3JVT - chains A and B of the 3 polymer chains in the assembly; structure by X-ray diffraction, 2.10 A resolution.

== Chain A ==
Name: Myosin heavy chain, striated adductor muscle
From: Argopecten irradians
UniProtKB: P24733 (MYS_AEQIR); residue numbers follow UniProt; this construct covers 775-837
Sequence (65 residues; each row starts with the number of its first residue):
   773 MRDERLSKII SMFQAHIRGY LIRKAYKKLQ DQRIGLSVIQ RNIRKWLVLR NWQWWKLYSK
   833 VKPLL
Disordered / not traced: 773-774

== Chain B ==
Name: Myosin regulatory light chain, striated adductor muscle
From: Argopecten irradians
UniProtKB: P13543 (MLR_AEQIR); residues 1-156 here correspond to UniProt positions 2-157 (UniProt number = residue number + 1)
Sequence (156 residues; numbered 1 to 156; the number before each row is that of its first residue):
     1 ADKAASGVLT KLPQKQIQEM KEAFSMIDVD RDGFVSKEDI KAISEQLGRA PDDKELTAML
    61 KEAPGPLNFT MFLSIFSDKL SGTDSEETIR NAFAMFDEQE TKKLNIEYIK DLLENMGDNF
   121 NKDEMRMTFK EAPVEGGKFD YVKFTAMIKG SGEEEA
Ion coordination: Mg2+: Asp28, Asp30, Asp32, Phe34, Asp39
Swiss-Prot annotation at these positions:
  - binding site (Ca(2+)): Asp28, Asp30, Asp32, Asp39
Reported in the primary citation:
  - contacts within the chain: Thr83-Lys149 (hydrogen bond)

== Chain A / chain B interface ==
Residue-residue contacts (77; chain A residue first):
  Lys800(A) - Glu98(B)  salt bridge
  Asp803(A) - Met95(B)
  Gln804(A) - Met95(B)  hydrogen bond (side chain-backbone)
  Gln804(A) - Phe96(B)
  Gly807(A) - Ala92(B)
  Gly807(A) - Met95(B)
  Leu808(A) - Phe96(B)
  Leu808(A) - Leu112(B)
  Leu808(A) - Met116(B)  hydrophobic
  Leu808(A) - Gly117(B)
  Val810(A) - Asp84(B)
  Val810(A) - Ile89(B)  hydrophobic
  Val810(A) - Ala92(B)  hydrophobic
  Ile811(A) - Ala92(B)
  Ile811(A) - Phe93(B)  hydrophobic
  Ile811(A) - Phe96(B)  hydrophobic
  Ile811(A) - Leu113(B)  hydrophobic
  Gln812(A) - Leu112(B)
  Gln812(A) - Leu113(B)  hydrogen bond (side chain-backbone)
  Gln812(A) - Met116(B)  hydrogen bond (side chain-backbone)
  Gln812(A) - Gly117(B)
  Gln812(A) - Asp118(B)  hydrogen bond (side chain-backbone)
  Gln812(A) - Phe120(B)
  Arg813(A) - Asp84(B)  salt bridge
  Asn814(A) - Thr83(B)
  Asn814(A) - Asp84(B)  hydrogen bond
  Asn814(A) - Ile89(B)
  Ile815(A) - Phe120(B)  hydrophobic
  Ile815(A) - Thr128(B)
  Ile815(A) - Phe144(B)  hydrophobic
  Arg816(A) - Asp118(B)  hydrogen bond (side chain-backbone)
  Arg816(A) - Asn119(B)  hydrogen bond (side chain-backbone)
  Arg816(A) - Phe120(B)
  Arg816(A) - Glu124(B)  salt bridge
  Lys817(A) - Thr83(B)
  Trp818(A) - Glu131(B)
  Trp818(A) - Ile148(B)
  Trp818(A) - Glu154(B)  hydrogen bond
  Leu819(A) - Glu124(B)
  Leu819(A) - Met127(B)  hydrophobic
  Leu819(A) - Thr128(B)
  Val820(A) - Lys79(B)
  Leu821(A) - Leu80(B)  hydrophobic
  Arg822(A) - Glu131(B)  salt bridge
  Arg822(A) - Glu154(B)  salt bridge
  Asn823(A) - Met127(B)
  Trp824(A) - Glu62(B)  hydrogen bond
  Trp824(A) - Ile75(B)
  Trp824(A) - Phe76(B)  hydrophobic
  Trp824(A) - Lys79(B)
  Gln825(A) - Pro51(B)
  Gln825(A) - Glu55(B)
  Gln825(A) - Met59(B)
  Trp826(A) - Ile40(B)  hydrophobic
  Trp826(A) - Met59(B)  hydrogen bond (side chain-backbone)
  Trp826(A) - Glu62(B)  hydrogen bond
  Trp826(A) - Leu67(B)  hydrophobic
  Trp826(A) - Phe72(B)  hydrophobic
  Trp826(A) - Ile75(B)
  Trp826(A) - Phe76(B)
  Trp827(A) - Phe76(B)  hydrophobic
  Leu829(A) - Ile27(B)  hydrophobic
  Leu829(A) - Ile43(B)  hydrophobic
  Leu829(A) - Ser44(B)
  Tyr830(A) - Glu19(B)
  Tyr830(A) - Met20(B)
  Tyr830(A) - Ala23(B)  hydrophobic
  Tyr830(A) - Phe76(B)  hydrophobic
  Lys832(A) - Leu47(B)
  Val833(A) - Ala23(B)  hydrophobic
  Val833(A) - Leu47(B)  hydrophobic
  Lys834(A) - Glu19(B)  salt bridge
  Leu836(A) - Met26(B)  hydrophobic
  Leu836(A) - Leu47(B)  hydrophobic
  Leu837(A) - Glu19(B)
  Leu837(A) - Glu22(B)
  Leu837(A) - Ala23(B)
Other interface residues (no listed pair), chain B (49 interface residues in all): Gln16, Val35, Gln46, Leu60, Gly82, Thr88, Met147
Interface features reported in the paper:
  - residue pairs: Gln812(A)-Leu113(B) (hydrogen bond)

== Overview ==
30 residues of chain A face 49 of chain B across their interface, with 11 hydrogen bonds and 6 salt bridges.
Polar contacts include Lys800(A)-Glu98(B), Arg813(A)-Asp84(B) and Arg816(A)-Glu124(B). The authors report a
hydrogen bond between Gln812(A) and Leu113(B). From UniProt: 4 Ca2+-binding residues on chain B. From the
paper: contacts within the chain involving Thr83(B) and Lys149(B).
Chain A is Myosin heavy chain, striated adductor muscle and chain B is Myosin regulatory light chain, striated
adductor muscle, both from Argopecten irradians; the structure, Calcium-bound Scallop Myosin Regulatory Domain
(Lever Arm) with Reconstituted Complete Light Chains, was determined by X-ray diffraction, deposited together
with 3JTD.
